PDB entry 7TK2 | electron microscopy, 6.50 A resolution (low resolution: residue-level contacts below are approximate; hydrogen-bond / salt-bridge calls are withheld) | chains B and F of the 27 polymer chains in the assembly

# Chain B
Name: ATP synthase subunit alpha
Organism: Saccharomyces cerevisiae
UniProtKB: P07251 (ATPA_YEAST); residues 1-510 here correspond to UniProt positions 36-545 (UniProt number = residue number + 35)
Chain sequence (510 residues; each row starts with the number of its first residue):
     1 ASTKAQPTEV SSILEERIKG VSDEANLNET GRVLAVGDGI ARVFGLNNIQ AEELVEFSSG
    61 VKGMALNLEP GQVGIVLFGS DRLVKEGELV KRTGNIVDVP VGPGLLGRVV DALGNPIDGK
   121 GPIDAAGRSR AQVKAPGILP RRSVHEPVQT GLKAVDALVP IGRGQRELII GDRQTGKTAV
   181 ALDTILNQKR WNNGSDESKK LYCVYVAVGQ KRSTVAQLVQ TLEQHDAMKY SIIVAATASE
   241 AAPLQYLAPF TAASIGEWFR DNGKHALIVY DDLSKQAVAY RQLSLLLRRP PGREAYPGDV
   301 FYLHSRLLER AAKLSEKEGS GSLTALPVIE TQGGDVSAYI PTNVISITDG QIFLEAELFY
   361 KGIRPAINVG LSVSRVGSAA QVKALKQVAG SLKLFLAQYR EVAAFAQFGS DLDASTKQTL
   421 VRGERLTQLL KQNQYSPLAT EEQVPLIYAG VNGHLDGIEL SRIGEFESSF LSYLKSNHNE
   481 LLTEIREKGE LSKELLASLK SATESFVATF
Unresolved in the structure: 1-2, 408-409, 510
Swiss-Prot annotation at these positions:
  - binding site (ATP): G171 to T178
  - site: S372 (Required for activity)
  - modified residue (Phosphoserine): S22, S143

# Chain F
Name: ATP synthase subunit beta
Organism: Saccharomyces cerevisiae
Notes: EC 7.1.2.2
UniProtKB: P00830 (ATPB_YEAST); residues 1-478 here correspond to UniProt positions 34-511 (UniProt number = residue number + 33)
Chain sequence (478 residues; each row starts with the number of its first residue):
     1 ASAAQSTPIT GKVTAVIGAI VDVHFEQSEL PAILNALEIK TPQGKLVLEV AQHLGENTVR
    61 TIAMDGTEGL VRGEKVLDTG GPISVPVGRE TLGRIINVIG EPIDERGPIK SKLRKPIHAD
   121 PPSFAEQSTS AEILETGIKV VDLLAPYARG GKIGLFGGAG VGKTVFIQEL INNIAKAHGG
   181 FSVFTGVGER TREGNDLYRE MKETGVINLE GESKVALVFG QMNEPPGARA RVALTGLTIA
   241 EYFRDEEGQD VLLFIDNIFR FTQAGSEVSA LLGRIPSAVG YQPTLATDMG LLQERITTTK
   301 KGSVTSVQAV YVPADDLTDP APATTFAHLD ATTVLSRGIS ELGIYPAVDP LDSKSRLLDA
   361 AVVGQEHYDV ASKVQETLQT YKSLQDIIAI LGMDELSEQD KLTVERARKI QRFLSQPFAV
   421 AEVFTGIPGK LVRLKDTVAS FKAVLEGKYD NIPEHAFYMV GGIEDVVAKA EKLAAEAN
Unresolved in the structure: 1-6, 476-478
Swiss-Prot annotation at these positions:
  - binding site (ATP): G157 to T164
  - modified residue: T79 (Phosphothreonine), T204 (Phosphothreonine), S340 (Phosphoserine)

# How chain B and chain F interact
Pairs across the interface - 14 pairs, chain B then chain F:
  N47(B) - R72(F)
  I49(B) - L70(F)
  I49(B) - V71(F)
  I49(B) - R72(F)
  Q50(B) - G69(F)
  Q50(B) - L70(F)
  A51(B) - E68(F)
  A51(B) - G69(F)
  A51(B) - L70(F)
  L68(B) - A15(F)
  L68(B) - V16(F)
  L68(B) - I17(F)
  S337(B) - A314(F)
  S346(B) - A159(F)
Also at the interface, not in a pair above, chain B (8 interface residues in all): N67

# In short
8 residues of chain B and 10 residues of chain F are in contact. From UniProt: 8 ATP-binding residues on chain
B; 8 ATP-binding residues on chain F.
Here chain B is ATP synthase subunit alpha and chain F is ATP synthase subunit beta, both from Saccharomyces
cerevisiae. Entry 7TK2 (Yeast ATP synthase State 1binding(a) with 10 mM ATP backbone model) was determined by
electron microscopy (same publication as 7TJS, 7TJT, 7TJU, 7TJV, 7TJW, 7TJX and 30 further entries).
